2D2M - chains B and D of the 4 polymer chains in the assembly; structure by X-ray diffraction, 2.85 A resolution.

Chain B:
Protein: Giant hemoglobin, A2(a5) globin chain
From: Oligobrachia mashikoi
Reference sequence: Q7M413 (GLB5_OLIMA); residues 1-142 here correspond to UniProt positions 17-158 (UniProt number = residue number + 16)
Chain sequence (142 residues; each row starts with the number of its first residue):
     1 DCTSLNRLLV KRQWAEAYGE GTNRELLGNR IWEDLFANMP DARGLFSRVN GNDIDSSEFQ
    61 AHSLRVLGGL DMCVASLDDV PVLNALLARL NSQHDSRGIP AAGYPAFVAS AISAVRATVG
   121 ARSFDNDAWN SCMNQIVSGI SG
Disulfide bonds: Cys-2/Cys-132
Ion coordination: heme Fe: His-94 (together with oxygen molecule)
Small-molecule neighbours:
  - heme (HEM): Leu-35, Leu-45, Phe-46, Arg-48, Val-49, His-62, Arg-65, Val-66, Gly-69, Leu-70, Leu-90, Gln-93, His-94, Arg-97, Ile-99, Gly-103, Tyr-104, Phe-107, Ile-136, Val-137, Ile-140
  - heme / oxygen molecule: Trp-32, Leu-35, Leu-45, Phe-46, Arg-48, Val-49, His-62, Arg-65, Val-66, Gly-69, Leu-70, Leu-90, Gln-93, His-94, Arg-97, Ile-99, Gly-103, Tyr-104, Phe-107, Ile-136, Val-137, Ile-140
  - oxygen molecule (OXY): Trp-32, Phe-46, His-62, Val-66, His-94, Phe-107
UniProt features mapped onto this chain:
  - binding site (hydrogen sulfide): Cys-73
  - binding site (heme b): His-94

Chain D:
Protein: Giant hemoglobin, B1(d) globin chain
From: Oligobrachia mashikoi
Reference sequence: Q5KSB7 (Q5KSB7_OLIMA); residues 1-145 here correspond to UniProt positions 17-161 (UniProt number = residue number + 16)
Chain sequence (145 residues; row label = number of the first residue in the row):
     1 ECCSRGDAEV VISEWDQVFN AAMAGSSESA VGVAIFDAFF ASSGVSPSMF PGGGDSNNPE
    61 FLAQVSRVVS GADIAINSLT NRATCDSLLS HLNAQHRAIS GVTGAAVTHL SQAISSVVAQ
   121 VLPSAHIDAW EYCMAYIAAG IGAGL
Disulfide bonds: Cys-3/Cys-133
Ion coordination: heme Fe: His-96 (together with oxygen molecule)
Small-molecule neighbours:
  - heme (HEM): Phe-39, Val-45, Met-49, Phe-50, Pro-51, Gln-64, Arg-67, Val-68, Gly-71, Ala-72, Leu-92, Gln-95, His-96, Ile-99, Gly-101, Val-102, Ala-106, Val-107, Leu-110, Ser-111, Ile-141
  - heme / oxygen molecule: Phe-36, Phe-39, Val-45, Met-49, Phe-50, Pro-51, Gln-64, Arg-67, Val-68, Gly-71, Ala-72, Leu-92, Gln-95, His-96, Ile-99, Gly-101, Val-102, Ala-106, Val-107, Leu-110, Ser-111, Ile-141
  - oxygen molecule (OXY): Phe-36, Phe-50, Gln-64, Val-68, His-96
UniProt features mapped onto this chain:
  - binding site (heme b): His-96

How chain B and chain D interact:
Pairs across the interface (17; chain B residue first):
  Leu-5(B) / Ala-34(D)  hydrophobic
  Leu-5(B) / Gln-120(D)
  Leu-5(B) / Val-121(D)  hydrophobic
  Leu-8(B) / Met-23(D)
  Leu-8(B) / Val-31(D)  hydrophobic
  Leu-9(B) / Gln-120(D)
  Leu-9(B) / Val-121(D)
  Leu-9(B) / Pro-123(D)  hydrophobic
  Arg-12(B) / Asn-20(D)
  Arg-12(B) / Met-23(D)
  Arg-12(B) / Val-121(D)  hydrogen bond (side chain-backbone)
  Arg-12(B) / Leu-122(D)
  Arg-12(B) / Pro-123(D)
  Asp-78(B) / Ser-27(D)
  Arg-122(B) / Gln-17(D)
  Arg-122(B) / Ser-124(D)
  Ser-123(B) / Pro-123(D)
Also at the interface, not in a pair above, chain B (8 interface residues in all): Lys-11
Also at the interface, not in a pair above, chain D (14 interface residues in all): Val-18, Ala-30, Val-117

In short:
8 residues of chain B and 14 residues of chain D are in contact; the contacts include 1 hydrogen bond. The
hydrogen-bonded pair is Arg-12(B)/Val-121(D). Chain B binds heme, oxygen molecule and heme / oxygen molecule.
Chain B is Giant hemoglobin, A2(a5) globin chain and chain D is Giant hemoglobin, B1(d) globin chain, both
from Oligobrachia mashikoi; the structure, Structure of an extracellular giant hemoglobin of the gutless beard
worm Oligobrachia mashikoi, was determined by X-ray diffraction (same publication as 2D2N).
